PDB entry 6I5N | X-ray diffraction, 1.98 A resolution | chains A and C of the 5 polymer chains in the assembly

== Chain A ==
Molecule: Suppressor of cytokine signaling 2
Organism: Homo sapiens
Reference sequence: O14508 (SOCS2_HUMAN); residue numbers follow UniProt; this construct covers 30-198
Sequence (169 residues; row label = number of the first residue in the row):
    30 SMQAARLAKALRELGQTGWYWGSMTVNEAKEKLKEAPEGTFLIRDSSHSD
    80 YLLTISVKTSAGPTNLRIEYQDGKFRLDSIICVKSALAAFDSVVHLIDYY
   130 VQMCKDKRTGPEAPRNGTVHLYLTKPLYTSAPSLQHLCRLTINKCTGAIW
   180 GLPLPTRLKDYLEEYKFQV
Not modelled in the structure: 137-145
Sequence notes: conflict Met31 (Pro in O14508), Ala115 (Lys in O14508), Ala117 (Lys in O14508), Ala118 (Gln in O14508)
Modified positions: Cys111 (S-(dimethylarsenic)cysteine; CAS); Cys133 (S-(dimethylarsenic)cysteine; CAS); Cys174 (S-(dimethylarsenic)cysteine; CAS)
UniProt features mapped onto this chain:
  - modified residue (Phosphoserine): Ser30, Ser52
  - cross-link: Lys173 (Glycyl lysine isopeptide (Lys-Gly) (interchain with G-Cter in ubiquitin))
  - natural variant: Ser52 (S52N: Increased protein half-life), Asn94 (N94D: Decreased ability to bind phosphorylated substrates), Arg96 (R96L: Decreased ability to bind phosphorylated substrates), Leu106 (L106V: Does not affect ability to bind phosphorylated substrates), Cys133 (C133Y: Does not affect ability to bind phosphorylated substrates)
  - mutagenesis: Arg73 (R73E: Impaired ability to mediate ubiquitination of GHR), Lys87 (K87R: No effect on protein half-life), Lys154 (K154R: No effect on protein half-life), Leu163 (L163P: Abolished interaction with ELOB and ELOC, preventing formation of the ECS(SOCS2) complex), Cys167 (C167F: Abolished interaction with ELOB and ELOC, preventing formation of the ECS(SOCS2) complex), Lys173 (K173R: Increased protein half-life)
Ion coordination: Co2+: His149 (shared with 1 residue of chain K)
From the paper describing this entry:
  - Co2+ coordination: His149
  - mutagenesis - L106V, C133Y: unchanged binding to Growth hormone receptor peptide

== Chain C ==
Molecule: Elongin-C
Organism: Homo sapiens
Reference sequence: Q15369 (ELOC_HUMAN); residues 17-112 here = UniProt positions 17-112
Sequence (97 residues; row label = number of the first residue in the row):
    16 MMYVKLISSDGHEFIVKREHALTSGTIKAMLSGPGQFAENETNEVNFREI
    66 PSHVLSKVCMYFTYKVRYTNSSTEIPEFPIAPEIALELLMAANFLDC
Sequence notes: initiating methionine (16)

== Interface between chain A and chain C ==
Pairs across the interface (42; chain A residue first):
  Lys61(A) - Ser87(C)
  Lys154(A) - Glu92(C)  salt bridge
  Leu156(A) - Glu89(C)
  Tyr157(A) - Ile90(C)
  Thr158(A) - Ile90(C)
  Ser159(A) - Ile90(C)
  Ala160(A) - Tyr79(C)  hydrophobic
  Ala160(A) - Lys80(C)  hydrogen bond (backbone-side chain)
  Ala160(A) - Ile90(C)
  Pro161(A) - Tyr76(C)  hydrogen bond (backbone-side chain)
  Ser162(A) - Tyr76(C)
  Ser162(A) - Cys112(C)
  Leu163(A) - Tyr76(C)  hydrogen bond (backbone-side chain)
  Leu163(A) - Phe93(C)  hydrophobic
  Leu163(A) - Leu103(C)  hydrophobic
  Leu163(A) - Ala107(C)  hydrophobic
  Leu163(A) - Cys112(C)  hydrogen bond (backbone-backbone)
  Gln164(A) - Leu104(C)
  Gln164(A) - Ala107(C)
  Gln164(A) - Asn108(C)
  Gln164(A) - Asp111(C)
  Gln164(A) - Cys112(C)  hydrogen bond (side chain-backbone)
  Leu166(A) - Tyr76(C)  hydrophobic
  Leu166(A) - Phe93(C)  hydrophobic
  Leu166(A) - Ile95(C)  hydrophobic
  Cys167(A) - Ile95(C)
  Cys167(A) - Leu103(C)  hydrophobic
  Cys167(A) - Leu104(C)  hydrogen bond (side chain-backbone)
  Thr170(A) - Ile95(C)
  Thr170(A) - Ala100(C)
  Ile171(A) - Ala100(C)  hydrophobic
  Ile171(A) - Leu101(C)  hydrophobic
  Ile171(A) - Leu104(C)  hydrophobic
  Cys174(A) - Pro97(C)
  Cys174(A) - Ala100(C)
  Pro182(A) - Leu101(C)
  Leu183(A) - Leu101(C)  hydrophobic
  Leu183(A) - Met105(C)  hydrophobic
  Arg186(A) - Asn108(C)  hydrogen bond
  Leu187(A) - Met105(C)  hydrophobic
  Leu187(A) - Asn108(C)
  Leu191(A) - Leu104(C)  hydrophobic
Also at the interface, not in a pair above, chain A (24 interface residues in all): Leu181, Pro184, Tyr190
Also at the interface, not in a pair above, chain C (21 interface residues in all): Val73, Tyr83

== Summary ==
The interface between chain A and chain C involves 24 residues on one side and 21 on the other; the contacts
include 7 hydrogen bonds and 1 salt bridge. Among the polar pairs are Lys154(A)-Glu92(C), Ala160(A)-Lys80(C)
and Pro161(A)-Tyr76(C). The paper reports that L106V and C133Y of chain A leave binding to Growth hormone
receptor peptide unchanged; Co2+ coordination by His149(A).
Chain A is Suppressor of cytokine signaling 2 and chain C is Elongin-C, both from Homo sapiens; the structure,
Crystal structure of SOCS2:Elongin C:Elongin B in complex with growth hormone receptor peptide, was determined
by X-ray diffraction (same publication as 6I4X and 6I5J).
